Entry 1IW6 (X-ray diffraction, 2.30 A resolution); this record covers chain A.

# Chain A
Molecule: bacteriorhodopsin
Organism: Halobacterium salinarum
UniProt: P02945 (BACR_HALHA); residues 1-248 here correspond to UniProt positions 14-261 (UniProt number = residue number + 13)
Sequence (248 residues; numbered 1 to 248; the number before each row is that of its first residue):
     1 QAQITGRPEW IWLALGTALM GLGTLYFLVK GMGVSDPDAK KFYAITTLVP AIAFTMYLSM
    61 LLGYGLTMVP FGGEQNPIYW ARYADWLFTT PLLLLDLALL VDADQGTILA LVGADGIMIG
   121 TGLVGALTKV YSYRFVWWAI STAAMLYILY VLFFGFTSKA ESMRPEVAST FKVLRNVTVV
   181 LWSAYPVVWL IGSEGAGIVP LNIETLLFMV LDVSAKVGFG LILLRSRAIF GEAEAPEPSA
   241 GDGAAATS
Unresolved in the structure: 1-4, 232-248
Glycans and other covalent adducts: retinal (RET) linked to Lys-216
Small-molecule neighbours:
  - alpha-D-glucopyranose / 2,3-di-phytanyl-glycerol / alpha-D-mannopyranose: Ile-52, Thr-55, Met-56, Tyr-64, Leu-66, Thr-67, Met-68, Val-69, Trp-80, Tyr-83, Ala-84, Leu-87, Phe-88, Leu-92, Leu-109, Gly-113, Gly-116, Ile-117, Gly-120, Thr-121, Leu-123, Val-124, Leu-127, Lys-129
  - 2,3-di-phytanyl-glycerol (L2P): Ile-52, Thr-55, Met-56, Tyr-64, Trp-80, Tyr-83, Ala-84, Leu-87, Phe-88, Leu-92, Leu-109, Gly-113, Gly-116, Ile-117, Gly-120, Thr-121, Leu-123, Val-124, Leu-127
  - L3P (2,3-di-O-phytanly-3-sn-glycero-1-phosphoryl-3'-sn-glycerol-1'-phosphate), molecule 1: Arg-7, Trp-10, Ala-14, Thr-17, Ala-18, Leu-25, Phe-54, Leu-58, Leu-61, Leu-62, Tyr-133, Val-136, Ile-140, Ala-143
  - L3P, molecule 2: Gly-21, Thr-24, Leu-25, Leu-28, Val-29, Met-32, Ser-35, Pro-37, Lys-40, Tyr-43, Ala-44, Thr-47, Leu-48, Ala-51, Phe-54, Thr-55, Asp-104, Gly-106, Thr-107, Ala-110, Ala-114, Ile-117, Ile-140, Ala-143, Ala-144, Tyr-147, Tyr-150, Val-151, Lys-159
  - L3P, molecule 3: Met-32, Trp-138, Ala-143, Leu-146, Tyr-150, Phe-154
  - L3P, molecule 4: Tyr-131, Phe-135, Trp-138, Ala-139, Val-187, Leu-190, Ala-196, Gly-197, Ile-198
  - retinal (RET): Tyr-83, Trp-86, Thr-89, Thr-90, Leu-93, Met-118, Ile-119, Gly-122, Trp-138, Ser-141, Thr-142, Met-145, Trp-182, Tyr-185, Pro-186, Trp-189, Asp-212, Ala-215
Swiss-Prot annotation at these positions:
  - site: Asp-85 (Primary proton acceptor)
  - modified residue: Gln-1 (Pyrrolidone carboxylic acid), Lys-216 (N6-(retinylidene)lysine)

# Overview
Ligands of chain A: 4 copies of compound L3P, 2,3-di-phytanyl-glycerol and alpha-D-glucopyranose /
2,3-di-phytanyl-glycerol / alpha-D-mannopyranose. Covalently linked retinal: at Lys-216.
Chain A is bacteriorhodopsin (Halobacterium salinarum); the structure, Crystal Structure of the Ground State
of Bacteriorhodopsin, was determined by X-ray diffraction, deposited together with 1IXF.
